Entry 7FI9 (X-ray diffraction, 2.16 A resolution); this record covers chains B and C of the 3 polymer chains in the assembly.

== Chain B ==
Protein: NKG2-D type II integral membrane protein
Source organism: Homo sapiens
Reference sequence: P26718 (NKG2D_HUMAN); numbering as in UniProt (aligned over 80-216)
Sequence (139 residues; numbered 78 to 216; the number before each row is that of its first residue):
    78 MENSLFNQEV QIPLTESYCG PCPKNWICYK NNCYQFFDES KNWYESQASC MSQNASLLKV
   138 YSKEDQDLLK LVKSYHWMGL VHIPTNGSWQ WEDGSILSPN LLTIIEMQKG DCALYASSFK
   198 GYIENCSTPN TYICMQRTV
Disordered / not traced: 78-80
Construct notes: initiating methionine (78); expression tag (79)
Disulfide bonds: C96-C105, C99-C110, C127-C211, C189-C203
Swiss-Prot annotation at these positions:
  - glycosylation (N-linked (GlcNAc...) asparagine): N131, N163, N202

== Chain C ==
Protein: MHC class I polypeptide-related sequence A
Source organism: Homo sapiens
Reference sequence: Q29983 (MICA_HUMAN); residues 1-274 here correspond to UniProt positions 24-297 (UniProt number = residue number + 23)
Sequence (275 residues; each row starts with the number of its first residue; numbering starts at 0):
     0 MEPHSLRYDF TVLSWDGSVQ SGFLTEVHLD GQPFIRCDRQ KCRAKPQGQW AEDVLGNKTW
    60 DRETRDLTGN GKDLRMTLAH IKDQKEGLHS LQEIRVCEIH EDNSTRSSHH FYYDGELFLS
   120 WNLETKEFTM PQSSRAQTLA MNVRNFWKED AMKTKTHFHA MRADCLQELR RYLKSGVILR
   180 RTVPPMVNVT RSEASEGNIT VTCRASGFYP WNITLSWRQD GVSLSHDTQQ WGDVLPDGNG
   240 TYQTWVATRI CQGEEQRFTC YMEHSGNHST HPVPS
Disordered / not traced: 44-58
Construct notes: initiating methionine (0); engineered mutation D8 (Asn31 in Q29983), F9 (Leu32 in Q29983), I34 (Leu57 in Q29983), H108 (Gln131 in Q29983), W120 (Gln143 in Q29983), F127 (Trp150 in Q29983), W146 (Leu169 in Q29983), F157 (Tyr180 in Q29983), R161 (His184 in Q29983), I177 (Val200 in Q29983)
Disulfide bonds: C36-C41, C96-C164, C202-C259
Swiss-Prot annotation at these positions:
  - glycosylation (N-linked (GlcNAc...) asparagine): N56, N187, N197, N238

== How chain B and chain C interact ==
Contacting residue pairs - 25 pairs, chain B then chain C:
  K150(B) with D149(C), hydrogen bond (side chain-backbone); A150(C)
  Y152(B) with T155(C); H156(C), hydrogen bond; A159(C); M160(C)
  T180(B) with R61(C), hydrogen bond
  I181(B) with Q166(C)
  I182(B) with A162(C), hydrophobic; D163(C); Q166(C)
  E183(B) with A162(C); Q166(C); R169(C), salt bridge
  M184(B) with H158(C), hydrogen bond (backbone-side chain); A159(C); A162(C), hydrophobic
  Q185(B) with H158(C), hydrogen bond
  S194(B) with D65(C)
  S195(B) with R64(C); D65(C), hydrogen bond (backbone-side chain)
  K197(B) with D65(C), salt bridge; D163(C), salt bridge
  Y199(B) with A159(C), hydrophobic; D163(C), hydrogen bond
Interface residues without a listed pair, chain B (13 interface residues in all): L191

== Overview ==
13 residues of chain B face 14 of chain C across their interface, with 7 hydrogen bonds and 3 salt bridges.
Polar pairs include E183(B)-R169(C), K197(B)-D65(C) and K197(B)-D163(C).
Here chain B is NKG2-D type II integral membrane protein and chain C is MHC class I polypeptide-related
sequence A, both from Homo sapiens. Entry 7FI9 (Crystal structure of human MICA mutants in complex with
natural killer cell receptor NKG2D) was determined by X-ray diffraction.
